Entry 8ARY (X-ray diffraction, 1.45 A resolution); this record covers chains A and B.

[Chain A]
Name: 14-3-3 protein sigma
From: Homo sapiens
UniProt: P31947 (1433S_HUMAN); residue numbers follow UniProt; this construct covers 1-231
Amino-acid sequence (236 residues; numbered -4 to 231; the number before each row is that of its first residue; numbers below 1 keep their minus sign (Gly-4 is residue -4)):
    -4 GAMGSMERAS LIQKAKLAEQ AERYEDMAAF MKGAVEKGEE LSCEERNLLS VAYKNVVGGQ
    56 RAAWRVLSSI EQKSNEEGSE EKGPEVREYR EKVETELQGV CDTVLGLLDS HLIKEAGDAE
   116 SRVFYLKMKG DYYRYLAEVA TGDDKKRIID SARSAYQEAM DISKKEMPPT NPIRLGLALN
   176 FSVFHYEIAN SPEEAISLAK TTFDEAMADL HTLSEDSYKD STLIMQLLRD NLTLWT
Sequence notes: expression tag (-4 to 0)
Covalent attachments: compound NQU linked to Cys38
Bound ions: Mg2+ site 1 near Glu2 (its only coordinating residue here); Mg2+ site 2 near Glu39 (its only coordinating residue here); Mg2+ site 3 near Glu89 (its only coordinating residue here)
Residues lining bound ligands: NQU (2-chloranyl-N-[[1-[1-(4-chloranylphenoxy)cyclohexyl]carbonylpiperidin-4-yl]methyl]ethanamide): Arg41, Asn42, Phe119, Lys122, Pro167, Ile168, Gly171, Asp215, Leu218, Ile219
Curated features (UniProtKB/Swiss-Prot):
  - site (Interaction with phosphoserine on interacting protein): Arg56, Arg129
  - modified residue (Phosphoserine): Ser5, Ser74

[Chain B]
Name: Estrogen receptor
UniProt: P03372 (ESR1_HUMAN); residues 591-595 here = UniProt positions 591-595
Amino-acid sequence (5 residues; numbered 591 to 595; the number before each row is that of its first residue):
   591 FPATV
Modified positions: Thr594 (phosphothreonine; TPO)
Reported in the primary citation:
  - post-translational modification sites: Thr594 (citing earlier work)

[How chain A and chain B interact]
Pairs across the interface (20; chain A residue first):
  Lys49(A) with Thr594(B); Val595(B)
  Arg56(A) with Thr594(B)
  Arg60(A) with Phe591(B)
  Lys122(A) with Val595(B), hydrogen bond (side chain-backbone)
  Arg129(A) with Thr594(B)
  Tyr130(A) with Thr594(B)
  Gly171(A) with Val595(B)
  Leu174(A) with Ala593(B); Thr594(B); Val595(B), hydrophobic
  Asn175(A) with Thr594(B); Val595(B), hydrogen bond (side chain-backbone)
  Val178(A) with Pro592(B), hydrophobic; Ala593(B); Thr594(B)
  Leu222(A) with Val595(B), hydrophobic
  Asn226(A) with Pro592(B); Ala593(B), hydrogen bond (side chain-backbone)
  Trp230(A) with Pro592(B), hydrophobic
Also at the interface, not in a pair above, chain A (16 interface residues in all): Asp126, Glu182, Leu229

[In short]
16 residues of chain A face 5 of chain B across their interface, with 3 hydrogen bonds. Among the polar pairs
are Lys122(A)-Val595(B), Asn175(A)-Val595(B) and Asn226(A)-Ala593(B). Compound NQU is covalently linked to
Cys38(A). From the paper: a modification site at Thr594(B).
Here chain A is 14-3-3 protein sigma (Homo sapiens) and chain B is Estrogen receptor. Entry 8ARY (Small
molecular stabilizer for ERalpha and 14-3-3 (1080273)) was determined by X-ray diffraction, deposited together
with 8AI0, 8ALR, 8ALT, 8ALV, 8ALW, 8AM7 and 32 further entries.
